Entry 2XQG (X-ray diffraction, 2.30 A resolution); this record covers chain A.

# Chain A
Protein: Cholinesterase
From: Homo sapiens
Notes: EC 3.1.1.8
UniProt: P06276 (CHLE_HUMAN); residues 3-529 here correspond to UniProt positions 31-557 (UniProt number = residue number + 28)
Amino-acid sequence (527 residues; row label = number of the first residue in the row):
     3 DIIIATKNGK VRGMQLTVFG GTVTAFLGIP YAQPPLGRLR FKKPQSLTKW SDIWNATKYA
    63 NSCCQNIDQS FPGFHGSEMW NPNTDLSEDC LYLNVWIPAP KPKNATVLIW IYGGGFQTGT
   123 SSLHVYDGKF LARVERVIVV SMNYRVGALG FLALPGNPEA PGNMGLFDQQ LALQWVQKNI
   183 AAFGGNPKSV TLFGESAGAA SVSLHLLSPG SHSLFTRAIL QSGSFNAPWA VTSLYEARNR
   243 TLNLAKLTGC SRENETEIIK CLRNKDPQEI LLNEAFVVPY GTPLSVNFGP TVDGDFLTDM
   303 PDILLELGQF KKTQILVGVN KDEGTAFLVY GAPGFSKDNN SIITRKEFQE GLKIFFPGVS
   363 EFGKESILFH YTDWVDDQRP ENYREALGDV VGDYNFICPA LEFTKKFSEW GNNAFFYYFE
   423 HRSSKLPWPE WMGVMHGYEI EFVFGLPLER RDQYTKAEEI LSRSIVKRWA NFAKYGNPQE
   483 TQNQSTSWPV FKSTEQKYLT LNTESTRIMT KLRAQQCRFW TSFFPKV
Cystine bridges: C65-C92, C252-C263, C400-C519
Covalent attachments: N-acetylglucosamine (NAG) linked to N57, N106, N256, N485; 2-methylpropyl hydrogen (R)-methylphosphonate (VR) linked to S198; glycan linked to N241, N341
Construct notes: engineered mutation Q17 (Asn45 in P06276), Q455 (Asn483 in P06276), Q481 (Asn509 in P06276), Q486 (Asn514 in P06276)
Metal / ion sites: Ca2+ near Y420 (its only coordinating residue here)
Residues lining bound ligands:
  - glycine (GLY): M16, L18, L29, Y61, W98, D129, K131
  - VR (2-methylpropyl hydrogen (R)-methylphosphonate): G115, G116, G117, A199, W231, L286, S287, V288, F329, F398, H438
UniProt features mapped onto this chain:
  - active site: S198 (Acyl-ester intermediate), E325 (Charge relay system), H438 (Charge relay system)
  - binding site (tacrine): W82, H438
  - binding site (substrate): G116, G117
  - modified residue: S198 (Phosphoserine)
  - glycosylation (N-linked (GlcNAc...) asparagine): N57 (complex), N106 (complex), N241 (complex), N256 (complex), N341 (complex), N485
From the paper describing this entry:
  - binding site for VR: G116, G117, A199, W231, L286, V288
  - conformationally variable residues (loop rearrangement): L286

# In short
Bound to chain A: glycine. Covalently linked compound VR: at S198. N-acetylglucosamine is covalently linked to
N57, N106, N241, N256, N341 and N485. From the paper: a binding site for VR at G116, G117 and A199 among
others; conformational variability at L286.
Chain A is Cholinesterase (Homo sapiens); the structure, X-ray Structure of human butyrylcholinesterase
inhibited by racemic VR, was determined by X-ray diffraction together with 2XQF, 2XQI, 2XQJ and 2XQK from the
same study.
